Entry 3HJF (X-ray diffraction, 3.06 A resolution); this record covers chains A and X of the 3 polymer chains in the assembly.

[Chain A]
Molecule: Argonaute
Organism: Thermus thermophilus
Reference sequence: Q746M7 (Q746M7_THET2); numbering as in UniProt (aligned over 1-685)
Amino-acid sequence (685 residues; each row starts with the number of its first residue):
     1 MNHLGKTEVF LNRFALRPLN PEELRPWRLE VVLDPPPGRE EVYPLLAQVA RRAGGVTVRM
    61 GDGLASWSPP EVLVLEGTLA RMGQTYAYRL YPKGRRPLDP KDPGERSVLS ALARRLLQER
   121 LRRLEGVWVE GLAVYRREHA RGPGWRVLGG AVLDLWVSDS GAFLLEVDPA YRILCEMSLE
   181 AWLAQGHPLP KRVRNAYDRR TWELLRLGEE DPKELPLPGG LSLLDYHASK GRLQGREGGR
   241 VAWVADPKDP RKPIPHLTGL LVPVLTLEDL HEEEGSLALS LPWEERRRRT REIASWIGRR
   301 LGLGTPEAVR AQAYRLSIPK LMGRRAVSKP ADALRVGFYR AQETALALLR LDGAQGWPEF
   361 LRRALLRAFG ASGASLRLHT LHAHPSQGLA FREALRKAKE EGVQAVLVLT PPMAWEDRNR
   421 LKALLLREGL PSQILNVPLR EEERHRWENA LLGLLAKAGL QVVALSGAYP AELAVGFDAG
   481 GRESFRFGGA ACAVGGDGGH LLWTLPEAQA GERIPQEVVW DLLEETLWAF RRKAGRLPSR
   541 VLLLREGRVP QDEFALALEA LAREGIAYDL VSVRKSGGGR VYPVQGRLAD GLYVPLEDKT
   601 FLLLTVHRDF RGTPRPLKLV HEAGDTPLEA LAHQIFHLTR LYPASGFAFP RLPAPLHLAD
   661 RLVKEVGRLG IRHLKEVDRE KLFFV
Not modelled in the structure: 1-2, 215-219, 270-278, 607-610
Construct notes: engineered mutation Glu546 (Asp in Q746M7)
Ligand contacts: Mg2+ (MG): Gln433, Lys457, Val685
UniProt features mapped onto this chain:
  - active site: Asp478, Glu512, Asp660
  - binding site (Mn(2+)): Asp478, Asp660, Val685
  - mutagenesis: Arg172 (R172A: Reduced cleavage of target RNA; further decreased when associated with A-548), Tyr197 (Y197A: No change in cleavage of target RNA; when associated with 226-AHASKGA-232), Tyr226 to Arg232 (No change in cleavage of target RNA), Arg232 (R232A: No change in cleavage of target RNA), Arg418 to Lys422 (No cleavage of target RNA), Lys422 (K422A: No cleavage of target RNA), Lys457 (K457A: No cleavage of target RNA; when associated with 418-ANRLA-422), Asp478 (D478A: No cleavage of target RNA. No cleavage of tDNA, no DNA associates with TtAgo in E.coli; when associated with A-546 ...), Glu512 (E512A: No cleavage of tDNA), Arg548 (R548A: Poor cleavage of target RNA), Asp660 (D660A: Poor cleavage of target RNA. No cleavage of tDNA)
What the authors report for this chain:
  - mutagenesis - D546E: abolished catalytic activity
  - conformationally variable residues (loop rearrangement, register shift): Ala479 to Gly488, Gly489 to Val494, Leu505 to Gln516
  - binding site for the 21-nt DNA strand (chain X): Arg486, Glu512, Arg513

[Chain X]
Molecule: 21-nt DNA strand
Sequence (21 nucleotides; row label = number of the first residue in the row):
     1 TGAGGTAGTA GGTTGTATAG T
Not modelled in the structure: 18-21
Ligand contacts: Mg2+ (MG): DT1, DG2, DA3

[How chain A and chain X interact]
Residue-residue contacts (57):
  Tyr43(A) with DT16(X), base contact; DA17(X), hydrogen bond to the phosphate
  Pro44(A) with DT16(X), base contact
  Ala170(A) with DG8(X), phosphate contact
  Tyr171(A) with DG8(X), hydrogen bond to the phosphate; DT9(X), phosphate contact
  Arg172(A) with DT9(X), salt bridge to the phosphate
  Ile173(A) with DG8(X), phosphate contact; DT9(X), hydrogen bond to the phosphate
  Thr201(A) with DA10(X), phosphate contact; DG11(X), phosphate contact
  Arg286(A) with DA7(X), salt bridge to the phosphate
  Pro412(A) with DT1(X), base contact
  Met413(A) with DT1(X), hydrogen bond to the base
  Ala414(A) with DT1(X), base contact
  Trp415(A) with DT1(X), hydrogen bond to the base
  Arg418(A) with DT1(X), salt bridge to the phosphate
  Lys422(A) with DT1(X), salt bridge to the phosphate
  Ser432(A) with DT1(X), phosphate contact
  Gln433(A) with DT1(X), hydrogen bond to the phosphate; DG2(X), sugar contact
  Ile434(A) with DT1(X), hydrogen bond to the phosphate; DG2(X), sugar contact
  Leu435(A) with DG2(X), phosphate contact
  Asn436(A) with DT1(X), hydrogen bond to the base; DG2(X), hydrogen bond to the phosphate
  His445(A) with DG2(X), base contact
  Arg446(A) with DG2(X), salt bridge to the phosphate
  Asn449(A) with DG2(X), hydrogen bond to the base; DA3(X), hydrogen bond to the sugar
  Lys457(A) with DT1(X), salt bridge to the phosphate
  Arg486(A) with DT13(X), sugar contact
  Gly511(A) with DT14(X), phosphate contact
  Glu512(A) with DT13(X), phosphate contact; DT14(X), hydrogen bond to the phosphate
  Arg513(A) with DT14(X), phosphate contact; DG15(X), salt bridge to the phosphate
  Pro550(A) with DG15(X), phosphate contact
  Gln551(A) with DG15(X), hydrogen bond to the phosphate
  Arg580(A) with DA7(X), salt bridge to the phosphate
  Thr613(A) with DT6(X), sugar contact; DA7(X), hydrogen bond to the phosphate
  Arg615(A) with DT6(X), hydrogen bond to the phosphate
  Tyr642(A) with DG4(X), phosphate contact
  Ala644(A) with DA3(X), sugar contact
  Phe647(A) with DG2(X), base contact
  Ala648(A) with DG4(X), sugar contact
  Phe649(A) with DG4(X), phosphate contact
  Pro650(A) with DG4(X), phosphate contact; DG5(X), phosphate contact
  Arg651(A) with DG4(X), phosphate contact; DG5(X), hydrogen bond to the phosphate; DT6(X), salt bridge to the phosphate
  His657(A) with DG4(X), salt bridge to the phosphate
  Arg661(A) with DG4(X), salt bridge to the phosphate
  Val685(A) with DT1(X), phosphate contact; DA3(X), phosphate contact
Also at the interface, not in a pair above, chain A (50 interface residues in all): Glu40, Arg59, Leu265, Thr266, Leu281, Ala450, Pro614, Ser645

[In short]
50 residues of chain A and 16 residues of chain X are in contact; the contacts include 16 hydrogen bonds and
11 salt bridges. Among the polar pairs are Met413(A)-DT1(X), Trp415(A)-DT1(X) and Asn436(A)-DT1(X). The paper
reports a binding site for the 21-nt DNA strand (chain X) at Arg486(A), Glu512(A) and Arg513(A); D546E of
chain A abolishes catalytic activity.
Chain A is Argonaute (Thermus thermophilus) and chain X is a 21-nt DNA strand; the structure, Crystal
structure of T. thermophilus Argonaute E546 mutant protein complexed with DNA guide strand and 15-nt ..., was
determined by X-ray diffraction (same publication as 3HK2, 3HM9, 3HO1, 3HVR and 3HXM).
